PDB entry 6N30 | electron microscopy, 3.20 A resolution | chains c4 and c5 of the 22 polymer chains in the assembly

# Chain c4 (and c5)
Molecule: ATP synthase subunit c
Organism: Bacillus sp. (strain PS3)
Notes: chain c5 of this document is another copy of the same molecule, construct and numbering; everything in this record applies to it too
Reference sequence: P00845 (ATPL_BACP3); residues 1-72 here = UniProt positions 1-72
Amino-acid sequence (72 residues; row label = number of the first residue in the row):
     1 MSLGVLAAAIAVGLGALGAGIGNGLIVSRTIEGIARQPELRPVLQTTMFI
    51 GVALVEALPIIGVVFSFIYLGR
Unresolved in the structure: 1

# Interface between chain c4 and chain c5
Residue-residue contacts - 64 pairs, chain c4 then chain c5:
  Ser2(c4) with Leu3(c5)
  Val5(c4) with Ala7(c5), hydrophobic; Tyr69(c5), hydrophobic; Arg72(c5)
  Leu6(c4) with Leu3(c5), hydrophobic; Ala7(c5), hydrophobic
  Ala8(c4) with Tyr69(c5), hydrogen bond (backbone-side chain)
  Ala9(c4) with Ala7(c5); Ile10(c5); Tyr69(c5), hydrophobic
  Ile10(c4) with Ile10(c5)
  Val12(c4) with Tyr69(c5)
  Gly13(c4) with Leu14(c5)
  Leu14(c4) with Leu14(c5)
  Gly15(c4) with Leu58(c5)
  Ala16(c4) with Leu58(c5), hydrophobic
  Leu17(c4) with Leu14(c5), hydrophobic; Leu17(c5), hydrophobic; Gly18(c5)
  Ala19(c4) with Leu58(c5), hydrophobic
  Gly20(c4) with Gly18(c5); Gly22(c5)
  Ile21(c4) with Ile21(c5), hydrophobic
  Asn23(c4) with Leu54(c5); Val55(c5)
  Gly24(c4) with Gly22(c5); Leu25(c5); Ile26(c5); Val55(c5)
  Leu25(c4) with Leu25(c5), hydrophobic
  Val27(c4) with Ile26(c5), hydrophobic; Gly51(c5)
  Ser28(c4) with Leu25(c5); Ile26(c5); Arg29(c5)
  Arg29(c4) with Arg29(c5)
  Ile31(c4) with Ile26(c5); Arg29(c5); Thr30(c5); Leu44(c5); Thr47(c5)
  Glu32(c4) with Glu32(c5)
  Ile34(c4) with Leu40(c5); Val43(c5), hydrophobic; Leu44(c5), hydrophobic
  Ala35(c4) with Gly33(c5); Arg36(c5); Gln37(c5); Leu40(c5); Leu44(c5), hydrophobic
  Arg36(c4) with Arg36(c5); Gln37(c5)
  Pro38(c4) with Leu40(c5), hydrophobic
  Arg41(c4) with Val43(c5)
  Gln45(c4) with Thr47(c5)
  Phe49(c4) with Leu54(c5), hydrophobic
  Val52(c4) with Leu54(c5), hydrophobic
  Glu56(c4) with Ala57(c5)
  Pro59(c4) with Leu58(c5), hydrophobic
  Ile60(c4) with Leu58(c5), hydrophobic
  Val63(c4) with Phe65(c5), hydrophobic
  Phe67(c4) with Phe65(c5), hydrophobic
  Leu70(c4) with Tyr69(c5), hydrophobic; Arg72(c5)
Interface residues without a listed pair, chain c4 (40 interface residues in all): Leu3, Met48, Ser66
Interface residues without a listed pair, chain c5 (38 interface residues in all): Gly4, Leu6, Ala11, Gly15, Met48, Ile50, Pro59, Ile61, Gly62, Ile68

# Summary
The interface between chain c4 and chain c5 involves 40 residues on one side and 38 on the other; the contacts
include 1 hydrogen bond. Its one hydrogen-bonded contact is Ala8(c4)-Tyr69(c5).
Chain c4 and chain c5 are both ATP synthase subunit c (Bacillus sp. (strain PS3)); the structure, Bacillus PS3
ATP synthase class 3, was determined by electron microscopy (same publication as 6N2D, 6N2Y and 6N2Z).
